PDB entry 3QHO | X-ray diffraction, 1.65 A resolution | chain A

# Chain A
Protein: 458aa long hypothetical endo-1,4-beta-glucanase
Organism: Pyrococcus horikoshii
Notes: EC 3.2.1.4
UniProtKB: O58925 (O58925_PYRHO); residue numbers follow UniProt; this construct covers 1-458
Sequence (458 residues; each row starts with the number of its first residue):
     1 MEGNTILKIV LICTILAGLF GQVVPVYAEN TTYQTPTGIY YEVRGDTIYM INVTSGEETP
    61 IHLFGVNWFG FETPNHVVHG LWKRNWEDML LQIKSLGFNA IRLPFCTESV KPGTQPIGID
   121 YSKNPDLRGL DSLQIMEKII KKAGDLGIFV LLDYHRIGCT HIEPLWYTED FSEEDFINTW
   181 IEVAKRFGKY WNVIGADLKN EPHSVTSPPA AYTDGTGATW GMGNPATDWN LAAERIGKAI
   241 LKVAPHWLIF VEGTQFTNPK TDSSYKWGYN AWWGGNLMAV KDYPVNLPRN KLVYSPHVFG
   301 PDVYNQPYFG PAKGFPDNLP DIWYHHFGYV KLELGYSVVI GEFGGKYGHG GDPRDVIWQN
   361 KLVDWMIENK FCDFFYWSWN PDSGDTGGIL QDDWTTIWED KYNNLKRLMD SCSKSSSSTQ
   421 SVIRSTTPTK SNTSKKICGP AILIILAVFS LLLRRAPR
Not modelled in the structure: 1-33, 411-458
Disulfide bonds: Cys106-Cys159
Differences from the reference sequence: engineered mutation Phe299 (Tyr in O58925)

# Summary
Chain A is 458aa long hypothetical endo-1,4-beta-glucanase (Pyrococcus horikoshii); the structure, Crystal
analysis of the complex structure, Y299F-cellotetraose, of endocellulase from pyrococcus horikoshii, was
determined by X-ray diffraction, deposited together with 3AXX, 3QHM and 3QHN.
